2OEM - chains A and B; structure by X-ray diffraction, 1.70 A resolution.

# Chain A (and B)
Protein: 2,3-diketo-5-methylthiopentyl-1-phosphate enolase
Organism: Geobacillus kaustophilus
Notes: EC 5.3.2.-; chain B of this document is another copy of the same molecule, construct and numbering; everything in this record applies to it too
UniProtKB: Q5L1E2 (MTNW_GEOKA); residue numbers follow UniProt; this construct covers 1-413
Chain sequence (413 residues; numbered 1 to 413; the number before each row is that of its first residue):
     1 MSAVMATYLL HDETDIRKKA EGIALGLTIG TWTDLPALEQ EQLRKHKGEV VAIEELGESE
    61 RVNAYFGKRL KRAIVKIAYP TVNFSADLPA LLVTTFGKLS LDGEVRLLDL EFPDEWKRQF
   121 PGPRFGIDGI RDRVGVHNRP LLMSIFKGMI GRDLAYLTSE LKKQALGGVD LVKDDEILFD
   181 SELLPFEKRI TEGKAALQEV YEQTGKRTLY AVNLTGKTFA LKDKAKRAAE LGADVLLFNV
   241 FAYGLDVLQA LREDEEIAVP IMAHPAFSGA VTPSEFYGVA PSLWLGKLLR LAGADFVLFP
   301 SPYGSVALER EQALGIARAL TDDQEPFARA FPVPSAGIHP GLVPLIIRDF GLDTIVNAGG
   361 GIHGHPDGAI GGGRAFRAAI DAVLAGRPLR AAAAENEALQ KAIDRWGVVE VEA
Unresolved in the structure: 1, 410-413 (chain B: 1)
Modified / non-standard residues: Lys173 (lysine nz-carboxylic acid; KCX)
Differences from the reference sequence: modified residue (173)
Ion coordination: Mg2+: Lys173, Asp175, Glu176 (together with 2,3-diketohexane 1-phosphate)
Residues lining bound ligands: 2,3-diketohexane 1-phosphate (1AE; (1Z)-2-hydroxy-3-oxohex-1-en-1-yl dihydrogen phosphate): Ile145, Lys147, Lys173, Asp175, Glu176, His264, Pro265, Phe299, Pro300, Ser335, Ala336, Gly337, Ile338, Ala358, Gly359, Gly360
UniProt features mapped onto this chain:
  - active site: Lys98 (Proton acceptor)
  - binding site (substrate): Lys147, Lys173 to Glu176, His264, Gly337, Gly359, Gly360
  - binding site (Mg(2+)): Lys173, Asp175, Glu176
  - modified residue: Lys173 (N6-carboxylysine)
  - mutagenesis: Lys98 (K98A: Loss of enolase activity), Lys147 (K147A: Same activity as the wild-type), Lys173 (K173A: Same activity as the wild-type)

# How chain A and chain B interact
Pairs across the interface - 112 pairs, chain A then chain B:
  Leu27(A) with Ile177(B)
  Thr28(A) with Ile150(B)
  Ile29(A) with Gly148(B)
  Thr31(A) with Lys147(B), hydrogen bond
  Leu35(A) with Arg152(B)
  Glu39(A) with Arg152(B), salt bridge
  Gln42(A) with Gly151(B), hydrogen bond (side chain-backbone)
  Leu43(A) with Ile150(B); Gly151(B); Arg152(B)
  His46(A) with Ile150(B); Gly151(B)
  Arg61(A) with Tyr65(B)
  Tyr65(A) with Arg61(B); Tyr65(B), hydrophobic; Glu275(B), hydrogen bond; Phe276(B)
  Asn83(A) with Ile150(B); Phe179(B)
  Phe84(A) with Phe179(B), hydrophobic
  Ser85(A) with Phe179(B)
  Asp87(A) with Gly216(B)
  Pro89(A) with Ala242(B); Tyr243(B)
  Ala90(A) with Phe179(B), hydrophobic
  Val93(A) with Glu176(B); Ile177(B); Asn239(B); Ala242(B), hydrophobic
  Thr94(A) with Phe179(B)
  Phe96(A) with Phe267(B); Ala270(B), hydrophobic
  Gly97(A) with Ala266(B); Phe267(B), hydrogen bond (backbone-backbone)
  Lys98(A) with Glu176(B)
  Ser100(A) with Phe267(B), hydrogen bond (side chain-backbone); Ser268(B); Gly269(B), hydrogen bond (side chain-backbone); Ala270(B)
  Leu101(A) with Pro265(B); Ser268(B); Gly269(B); Val306(B)
  Asp102(A) with Val306(B)
  Gly148(A) with Ile29(B)
  Ile150(A) with Thr28(B); Leu43(B); His46(B); Asn83(B)
  Gly151(A) with Leu43(B); His46(B)
  Arg152(A) with Leu35(B); Glu39(B), salt bridge
  Glu176(A) with Val93(B); Lys98(B)
  Ile177(A) with Leu27(B)
  Phe179(A) with Asn83(B); Phe84(B), hydrophobic; Ser85(B); Ala90(B), hydrophobic; Thr94(B)
  Gly216(A) with Asp87(B)
  Lys217(A) with Asp87(B); Asp246(B); Gln249(B); Glu253(B), salt bridge
  Thr218(A) with Phe219(B); Asp246(B), hydrogen bond
  Phe219(A) with Thr218(B); Phe219(B), hydrophobic; Lys222(B); Ala250(B), hydrophobic
  Lys222(A) with Phe219(B)
  Asn239(A) with Val93(B)
  Ala242(A) with Pro89(B); Val93(B), hydrophobic
  Tyr243(A) with Pro89(B); Tyr243(B); Gly244(B)
  Gly244(A) with Tyr243(B)
  Asp246(A) with Lys217(B); Thr218(B), hydrogen bond
  Gln249(A) with Lys217(B)
  Ala250(A) with Phe219(B), hydrophobic
  Glu253(A) with Lys217(B), salt bridge
  Pro265(A) with Leu101(B)
  Ala266(A) with Gly97(B)
  Phe267(A) with Phe96(B); Gly97(B), hydrogen bond (backbone-backbone); Ser100(B), hydrogen bond (backbone-side chain); Trp284(B), hydrophobic
  Ser268(A) with Ser100(B); Leu101(B)
  Gly269(A) with Ser100(B), hydrogen bond (backbone-side chain); Leu101(B)
  Ala270(A) with Ser100(B); Ala270(B); Val271(B); Gly278(B)
  Val271(A) with Ala270(B); Val271(B), hydrophobic
  Pro273(A) with Tyr277(B), hydrophobic
  Ser274(A) with Tyr277(B)
  Glu275(A) with Tyr65(B), hydrogen bond
  Phe276(A) with Tyr65(B)
  Tyr277(A) with Pro273(B), hydrophobic; Ser274(B)
  Gly278(A) with Ala270(B)
  Trp284(A) with Phe267(B), hydrophobic
  Pro300(A) with Leu101(B), hydrophobic
  Val306(A) with Leu101(B); Asp102(B)
Also at the interface, not in a pair above, chain A (66 interface residues in all): Asp34, Ala86, Leu92, Val247, Val279
Also at the interface, not in a pair above, chain B (66 interface residues in all): Gly26, Ala64, Ala86, Leu92, Val247, Val279, Pro300

# Summary
The chain A/chain B interface involves 66 residues from each chain; the contacts include 12 hydrogen bonds and
4 salt bridges. Among the polar pairs are Glu39(A)-Arg152(B), Lys217(A)-Glu253(B) and Thr31(A)-Lys147(B).
Ligands of chain A: 2,3-diketohexane 1-phosphate.
Both chains are 2,3-diketo-5-methylthiopentyl-1-phosphate enolase (Geobacillus kaustophilus). Entry 2OEM
(Crystal structure of a rubisco-like protein from Geobacillus kaustophilus liganded with Mg2+ and
2,3-diketohexane 1-phosphate) was determined by X-ray diffraction (same publication as 2OEJ, 2OEK and 2OEL).
